Entry 1GXS (X-ray diffraction, 2.30 A resolution); this record covers chains A and B of the 4 polymer chains in the assembly.

Chain A:
Protein: P-(s)-hydroxymandelonitrile lyase chain A
Organism: Sorghum bicolor
Notes: EC 4.1.2.11
UniProtKB: Q8W4X3 (HNLS_SORBI); residues 1-270 here correspond to UniProt positions 56-325 (UniProt number = residue number + 55)
Chain sequence (270 residues; each row starts with the number of its first residue):
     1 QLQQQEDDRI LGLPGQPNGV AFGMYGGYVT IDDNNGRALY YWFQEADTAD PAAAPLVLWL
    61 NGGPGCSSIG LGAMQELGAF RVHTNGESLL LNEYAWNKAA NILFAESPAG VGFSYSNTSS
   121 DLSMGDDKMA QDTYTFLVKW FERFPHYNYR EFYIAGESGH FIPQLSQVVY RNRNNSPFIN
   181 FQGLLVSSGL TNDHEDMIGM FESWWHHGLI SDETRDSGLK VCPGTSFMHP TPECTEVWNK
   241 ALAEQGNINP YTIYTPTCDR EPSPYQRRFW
Disordered / not traced: 1-3
Disulfide bonds: C222-C234
Covalently attached groups: glycan linked to N117
Differences from the reference sequence: variant L11 (Pro66 in Q8W4X3), A79 (Pro134 in Q8W4X3), G112 (Val167 in Q8W4X3), S203 (Leu258 in Q8W4X3)
Residues lining bound ligands:
  - benzoic acid (BEZ): G62, G63, P64, D126, S158, G159, H160, F161, M228, W270
  - decanoic acid (DKA): N61, G62, G63, C66, L71, E157, N249, Y251, Y265, F269, W270

Chain B:
Protein: P-(s)-hydroxymandelonitrile lyase chain B
Organism: Sorghum bicolor
Notes: EC 4.1.2.11
UniProtKB: Q8W4X3 (HNLS_SORBI); residues 283-440 here correspond to UniProt positions 338-495 (UniProt number = residue number + 55)
Chain sequence (158 residues; numbered 283 to 440; the number before each row is that of its first residue):
   283 LPPYDPCAVF NSINYLNLPE VQTALHANVS GIVEYPWTVC SNTIFDQWGQ AADDLLPVYR
   343 ELIQAGLRVW VYSGDTDSVV PVSSTRRSLA ALELPVKTSW YPWYMAPTER EVGGWSVQYE
   403 GLTYVTVRGA GHLVPVHRPA QAFLLFKQFL KGEPMPAE
Covalently attached groups: N-acetylglucosamine (NAG) linked to N310
Differences from the reference sequence: variant T408 (Ser463 in Q8W4X3), V409 (Pro464 in Q8W4X3), R410 (Ser465 in Q8W4X3)

Interface between chain A and chain B:
Disulfides between the chains: C66(A)-C322(B), C258(A)-C289(B)
Pairs across the interface (191; chain A residue first):
  D7(A) - H308(B)
  D8(A) - H308(B)
  R9(A) - H308(B)
  I10(A) - A306(B)
  I10(A) - L307(B)  hydrophobic
  G12(A) - A306(B)
  L13(A) - Y297(B)
  L13(A) - A306(B)  hydrophobic
  L13(A) - L307(B)  hydrophobic
  P14(A) - Y297(B)  hydrogen bond (backbone-side chain)
  P14(A) - E302(B)
  P14(A) - V303(B)  hydrophobic
  G26(A) - L307(B)
  G26(A) - H308(B)  hydrogen bond (backbone-side chain)
  Y28(A) - H308(B)
  Y28(A) - N310(B)  hydrogen bond (side chain-backbone)
  Y28(A) - V311(B)  hydrophobic
  Y40(A) - L307(B)  hydrogen bond (side chain-backbone)
  Y40(A) - H308(B)
  Y40(A) - A309(B)  hydrophobic
  P55(A) - L432(B)  hydrophobic
  V57(A) - F428(B)  hydrophobic
  G63(A) - F327(B)
  P64(A) - F327(B)
  P64(A) - W330(B)  hydrophobic
  G65(A) - C322(B)
  G65(A) - S323(B)  hydrogen bond (backbone-backbone)
  G65(A) - I326(B)
  C66(A) - V321(B)
  C66(A) - C322(B)  disulfide
  S67(A) - W319(B)
  S67(A) - V321(B)  hydrogen bond (backbone-backbone)
  G70(A) - W319(B)
  M74(A) - Y297(B)  hydrophobic
  Q75(A) - V291(B)
  Q75(A) - V418(B)
  E76(A) - L415(B)
  E76(A) - P417(B)
  E76(A) - V418(B)
  R81(A) - L283(B)
  R81(A) - P417(B)
  V82(A) - N293(B)
  V82(A) - S294(B)
  V82(A) - Y297(B)  hydrophobic
  H83(A) - N293(B)
  T84(A) - N293(B)
  G86(A) - N293(B)
  G86(A) - N296(B)  hydrogen bond (backbone-side chain)
  G86(A) - Y297(B)  hydrogen bond (backbone-backbone)
  G86(A) - L300(B)
  E87(A) - Y297(B)
  L89(A) - Y297(B)
  L90(A) - P284(B)  hydrophobic
  N92(A) - L283(B)
  E93(A) - L283(B)  hydrogen bond (side chain-backbone)
  Y94(A) - L283(B)  hydrophobic
  Y94(A) - P421(B)  hydrophobic
  Y94(A) - A422(B)  hydrophobic
  A95(A) - F425(B)
  W96(A) - Y354(B)
  W96(A) - A424(B)
  W96(A) - F425(B)
  W96(A) - F428(B)
  K98(A) - F425(B)
  A99(A) - F428(B)  hydrophobic
  A99(A) - L432(B)
  A100(A) - F428(B)  hydrophobic
  E106(A) - W319(B)  hydrogen bond
  A109(A) - I326(B)
  G110(A) - Y317(B)
  G110(A) - S323(B)
  G112(A) - W319(B)
  F113(A) - L298(B)
  F113(A) - Q304(B)
  F113(A) - A309(B)  hydrophobic
  F113(A) - W319(B)
  L122(A) - T325(B)
  L122(A) - I326(B)
  L122(A) - Q329(B)
  S123(A) - Q329(B)  hydrogen bond (side chain-backbone)
  M124(A) - W330(B)
  M124(A) - G331(B)  hydrogen bond (backbone-backbone)
  G125(A) - W330(B)
  G125(A) - Q332(B)
  D126(A) - W330(B)  hydrogen bond
  D126(A) - Q332(B)  hydrogen bond (backbone-backbone)
  D126(A) - A333(B)
  D126(A) - A334(B)  hydrogen bond (side chain-backbone)
  D127(A) - Q332(B)  hydrogen bond (backbone-side chain)
  Y153(A) - R350(B)  hydrogen bond
  Y153(A) - F431(B)  hydrophobic
  Y153(A) - L432(B)  hydrophobic
  E157(A) - L415(B)
  G159(A) - L337(B)
  H160(A) - A334(B)
  H160(A) - L337(B)
  F161(A) - W330(B)  hydrophobic
  P163(A) - V340(B)
  P163(A) - Y341(B)
  P163(A) - L344(B)
  Q164(A) - L337(B)
  S166(A) - L344(B)
  Q167(A) - E343(B)
  Q167(A) - L344(B)
  Y170(A) - A347(B)
  R171(A) - E343(B)  salt bridge
  F181(A) - L349(B)
  Q182(A) - L349(B)
  Q182(A) - R350(B)  hydrogen bond (backbone-backbone)
  G183(A) - R350(B)
  L184(A) - L344(B)  hydrophobic
  L184(A) - R350(B)  hydrogen bond (backbone-backbone)
  L184(A) - V351(B)
  L184(A) - W352(B)  hydrogen bond (backbone-backbone)
  L184(A) - F431(B)
  L185(A) - W352(B)
  L185(A) - Y354(B)  hydrophobic
  V186(A) - Y341(B)
  V186(A) - W352(B)  hydrogen bond (backbone-backbone)
  V186(A) - V353(B)
  V186(A) - Y354(B)  hydrogen bond (backbone-backbone)
  S187(A) - Y354(B)
  S188(A) - Y354(B)  hydrogen bond (backbone-backbone)
  S188(A) - V362(B)
  S188(A) - H414(B)  hydrogen bond (side chain-backbone)
  G189(A) - V362(B)
  L190(A) - V362(B)  hydrophobic
  T191(A) - D336(B)
  T191(A) - L337(B)  hydrogen bond (backbone-backbone)
  T191(A) - L338(B)
  T191(A) - S370(B)
  N192(A) - D335(B)
  N192(A) - D336(B)  hydrogen bond
  N192(A) - S370(B)
  D193(A) - D335(B)  hydrogen bond (backbone-backbone)
  E195(A) - R369(B)  salt bridge
  E195(A) - S370(B)
  D196(A) - S366(B)  hydrogen bond (backbone-side chain)
  D196(A) - S370(B)  hydrogen bond
  I198(A) - R369(B)
  G199(A) - S365(B)
  G199(A) - S366(B)
  G199(A) - R369(B)
  M200(A) - V361(B)
  M200(A) - P363(B)
  M200(A) - S366(B)
  E202(A) - R369(B)  salt bridge
  S203(A) - P363(B)
  S203(A) - S365(B)
  W204(A) - S360(B)  hydrogen bond (side chain-backbone)
  M228(A) - F327(B)
  M228(A) - W330(B)  hydrophobic
  M228(A) - A333(B)  hydrophobic
  H229(A) - W330(B)  hydrogen bond (side chain-backbone)
  H229(A) - G331(B)
  P250(A) - D359(B)
  P250(A) - S360(B)  hydrogen bond (backbone-side chain)
  P250(A) - V361(B)
  Y251(A) - D359(B)
  Y251(A) - V361(B)  hydrophobic
  Y251(A) - G413(B)
  Y251(A) - H414(B)  hydrogen bond (backbone-backbone)
  T252(A) - T358(B)
  T252(A) - H419(B)
  I253(A) - T358(B)  hydrogen bond (backbone-backbone)
  I253(A) - S360(B)
  T255(A) - Y286(B)
  P256(A) - P288(B)
  T257(A) - P288(B)
  C258(A) - P288(B)
  C258(A) - C289(B)  disulfide
  C258(A) - F292(B)  hydrophobic
  D259(A) - C289(B)
  R260(A) - C289(B)
  R260(A) - F292(B)
  P264(A) - V291(B)  hydrophobic
  P264(A) - F292(B)
  P264(A) - I295(B)  hydrophobic
  Y265(A) - V291(B)
  Y265(A) - V321(B)  hydrophobic
  Y265(A) - C322(B)  hydrophobic
  Q266(A) - N324(B)
  R267(A) - N324(B)
  R267(A) - F327(B)
  R267(A) - D328(B)  salt bridge
  R268(A) - F327(B)
  R268(A) - V361(B)
  F269(A) - C322(B)  hydrophobic
  F269(A) - F327(B)  hydrophobic
  W270(A) - V361(B)  hydrophobic
  W270(A) - H414(B)  hydrogen bond (backbone-side chain)
Other interface residues (no listed pair), chain A (116 interface residues in all): G27, W59, I69, L71, N85, L91, I102, P108, V111, S114, Y115, M129, L209, Q245, N249, Y254, P262
Other interface residues (no listed pair), chain B (85 interface residues in all): D287, I314, V315, T320, T367, V416, L427, K429

Summary:
Chain A and chain B form an interface of 116 and 85 residues respectively, with 2 disulfide bonds, 35 hydrogen
bonds and 4 salt bridges. Among the polar pairs are R171(A)-E343(B), E195(A)-R369(B) and E202(A)-R369(B).
Bound to chain A: benzoic acid and decanoic acid.
Chain A is P-(s)-hydroxymandelonitrile lyase chain A and chain B is P-(s)-hydroxymandelonitrile lyase chain B,
both from Sorghum bicolor; the structure, Crystal Structure of Hydroxynitrile Lyase from Sorghum bicolor in
Complex with Inhibitor Benzoic Acid: a novel ..., was determined by X-ray diffraction.
